Entry 1DI2 (X-ray diffraction, 1.90 A resolution); this record covers chains D and B of the 4 polymer chains in the assembly.

# Chain D
Molecule: 10-nt RNA strand
Sequence (10 nucleotides; numbered 11 to 20; the number before each row is that of its first residue):
    11 GGCGCGCGCC

# Chain B
Name: Double stranded RNA binding protein A
From: Xenopus laevis
Notes: fragment: second dsrna binding domain
Reference sequence: Q91836 (TRBP_XENLA); residues 112-180 here = UniProt positions 112-180
Amino-acid sequence (69 residues; row label = number of the first residue in the row):
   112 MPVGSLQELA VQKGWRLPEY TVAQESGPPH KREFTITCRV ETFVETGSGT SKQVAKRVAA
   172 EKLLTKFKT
Not modelled in the structure: 136-144
Sequence notes: engineered mutation Met112 (Asn in Q91836)

# Interface between chain D and chain B
Contacting residue pairs (9; chain D residue first):
  C13(D) with Gln118(B), hydrogen bond to the sugar
  G14(D) with Val114(B), phosphate contact; Gly115(B), sugar contact; Gln118(B), sugar contact; Lys167(B), phosphate contact
  C15(D) with Met112(B), sugar contact; Lys167(B), salt bridge to the phosphate
  G16(D) with Gln164(B), hydrogen bond to the phosphate; Arg168(B), salt bridge to the phosphate

# Overview
4 residues of chain D face 7 of chain B across their interface; the contacts include 2 hydrogen bonds and 2
salt bridges. Polar pairs include C13(D)-Gln118(B), G16(D)-Gln164(B) and C15(D)-Lys167(B).
Here chain D is a 10-nt RNA strand and chain B is Double stranded RNA binding protein A (Xenopus laevis).
Entry 1DI2 (Crystal structure of a dsrna-binding domain complexed with dsrna: molecular basis of
double-stranded RNA-protein interactions) was determined by X-ray diffraction.
